Entry 8OIW (X-ray diffraction, 1.89 A resolution); this record covers chains BBB and CCC of the 4 polymer chains in the assembly.

# Chain BBB (and CCC)
Name: Uricase
Organism: Gallus gallus
Notes: EC 1.7.3.3; chain CCC of this document is another copy of the same molecule, construct and numbering; everything in this record applies to it too
Reference sequence: A0A8V0ZED1 (A0A8V0ZED1_CHICK); residues 1-320 here = UniProt positions 1-320
Chain sequence (343 residues; each row starts with the number of its first residue; numbers below 1 keep their minus sign (Met-22 is residue -22)):
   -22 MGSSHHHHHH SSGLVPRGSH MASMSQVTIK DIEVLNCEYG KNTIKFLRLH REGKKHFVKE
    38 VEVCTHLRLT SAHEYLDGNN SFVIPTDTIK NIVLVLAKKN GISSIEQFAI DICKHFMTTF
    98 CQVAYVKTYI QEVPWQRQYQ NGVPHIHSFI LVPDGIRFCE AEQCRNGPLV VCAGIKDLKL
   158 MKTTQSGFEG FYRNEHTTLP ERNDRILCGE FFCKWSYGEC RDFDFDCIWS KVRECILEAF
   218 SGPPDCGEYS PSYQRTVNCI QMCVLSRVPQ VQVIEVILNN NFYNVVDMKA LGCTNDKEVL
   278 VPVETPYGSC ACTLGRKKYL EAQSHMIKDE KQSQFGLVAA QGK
Disordered / not traced: -22 to -2, 302-320 (chain CCC: -22 to 2, 301-320)
Modified residues: Cys41 (3-sulfinoalanine; CSD); Cys141 (3-sulfinoalanine; CSD); Cys197 (3-sulfinoalanine; CSD)
Construct notes: initiating methionine (-22); expression tag (-21 to 0)
Ligand contacts:
  - 8-azaxanthine (AZA), molecule 1: Tyr16, Val60, Pro62, Thr63, Asp64
  - 8-azaxanthine (AZA), molecule 2: Phe165, Leu176, Arg182, Ser229, Tyr230, Gln231
  - oxygen molecule (OXY): Tyr230, Asn257, Gly285, Ser286

# How chain BBB and chain CCC interact
Residue-residue contacts (162; chain BBB residue first):
  Ala-1(BBB) - Pro246(CCC)
  Gln3(BBB) - Ser243(CCC)
  Val4(BBB) - Met239(CCC)
  Val4(BBB) - Leu242(CCC)  hydrophobic
  Val4(BBB) - Ser243(CCC)  hydrogen bond (backbone-side chain)
  Val4(BBB) - Arg293(CCC)
  Thr5(BBB) - Met239(CCC)
  Lys7(BBB) - Lys294(CCC)
  Asp8(BBB) - Arg293(CCC)
  Asp8(BBB) - Lys294(CCC)  hydrogen bond (backbone-backbone)
  Ile9(BBB) - Leu242(CCC)  hydrophobic
  Ile9(BBB) - Leu291(CCC)  hydrophobic
  Ile9(BBB) - Gly292(CCC)
  Ile9(BBB) - Lys294(CCC)
  Glu10(BBB) - Leu291(CCC)
  Glu10(BBB) - Gly292(CCC)  hydrogen bond (backbone-backbone)
  Glu10(BBB) - Leu297(CCC)
  Val11(BBB) - Thr290(CCC)
  Val11(BBB) - Leu291(CCC)  hydrophobic
  Leu12(BBB) - Val250(CCC)  hydrophobic
  Leu12(BBB) - Thr290(CCC)  hydrogen bond (backbone-backbone)
  Leu12(BBB) - Leu297(CCC)  hydrophobic
  Asn13(BBB) - Cys289(CCC)
  Asn13(BBB) - Thr290(CCC)  hydrogen bond (backbone-backbone)
  Cys14(BBB) - Ala288(CCC)
  Cys14(BBB) - Cys289(CCC)  hydrophobic
  Glu15(BBB) - Cys287(CCC)
  Glu15(BBB) - Ala288(CCC)  hydrogen bond (backbone-backbone)
  Tyr16(BBB) - Gln231(CCC)
  Tyr16(BBB) - Ser286(CCC)
  Tyr16(BBB) - Cys287(CCC)  hydrophobic
  Gly17(BBB) - Gly285(CCC)
  Gly17(BBB) - Ser286(CCC)  hydrogen bond (backbone-backbone)
  Lys18(BBB) - Tyr284(CCC)
  Asn19(BBB) - Pro283(CCC)
  Asn19(BBB) - Tyr284(CCC)  hydrogen bond (backbone-backbone)
  Asn19(BBB) - Gly285(CCC)
  Asn19(BBB) - Ser286(CCC)  hydrogen bond
  Thr20(BBB) - Thr282(CCC)
  Thr20(BBB) - Pro283(CCC)
  Thr20(BBB) - Tyr284(CCC)
  Ile21(BBB) - Pro283(CCC)
  Lys22(BBB) - Thr282(CCC)
  His43(BBB) - Ser286(CCC)
  Glu51(BBB) - Ser229(CCC)
  Glu51(BBB) - Gln231(CCC)
  Glu51(BBB) - Arg232(CCC)
  Tyr52(BBB) - Gln231(CCC)
  Tyr52(BBB) - Arg232(CCC)  hydrogen bond (backbone-side chain)
  Tyr52(BBB) - Asn235(CCC)  hydrogen bond (backbone-side chain)
  Tyr52(BBB) - Cys287(CCC)
  Tyr52(BBB) - Ala288(CCC)  hydrogen bond (side chain-backbone)
  Tyr52(BBB) - Cys289(CCC)  hydrophobic
  Leu53(BBB) - Arg232(CCC)  hydrogen bond (backbone-side chain)
  Leu53(BBB) - Asn235(CCC)
  Asp54(BBB) - Arg232(CCC)
  Gly55(BBB) - Arg232(CCC)
  Asn57(BBB) - Phe165(CCC)
  Asn57(BBB) - Glu166(CCC)  hydrogen bond (side chain-backbone)
  Asn57(BBB) - Gly167(CCC)
  Asn57(BBB) - Phe168(CCC)
  Asn57(BBB) - Tyr169(CCC)
  Asn57(BBB) - Pro228(CCC)  hydrogen bond (side chain-backbone)
  Asn57(BBB) - Ser229(CCC)
  Ser58(BBB) - Gly167(CCC)  hydrogen bond (backbone-backbone)
  Ser58(BBB) - Phe168(CCC)
  Ser58(BBB) - Tyr169(CCC)  hydrogen bond (backbone-backbone)
  Phe59(BBB) - Tyr169(CCC)
  Val60(BBB) - Phe165(CCC)  hydrophobic
  Val60(BBB) - Phe168(CCC)
  Val60(BBB) - Tyr169(CCC)  hydrogen bond (backbone-backbone)
  Pro62(BBB) - Phe168(CCC)  hydrophobic
  Pro62(BBB) - Tyr169(CCC)
  Pro62(BBB) - Leu176(CCC)  hydrophobic
  Asp64(BBB) - Thr175(CCC)  hydrogen bond
  Thr65(BBB) - Asn171(CCC)
  Thr65(BBB) - His173(CCC)
  Thr65(BBB) - Thr174(CCC)  hydrogen bond
  Asn68(BBB) - His173(CCC)  hydrogen bond (side chain-backbone)
  Asn68(BBB) - Thr175(CCC)  hydrogen bond
  Ile69(BBB) - His173(CCC)
  Phe97(BBB) - Tyr169(CCC)  hydrophobic
  Phe97(BBB) - Asn171(CCC)
  Gln99(BBB) - Tyr169(CCC)
  Phe165(BBB) - Asn57(CCC)
  Phe165(BBB) - Val60(CCC)  hydrophobic
  Glu166(BBB) - Asn57(CCC)  hydrogen bond (backbone-side chain)
  Gly167(BBB) - Asn57(CCC)
  Gly167(BBB) - Ser58(CCC)  hydrogen bond (backbone-backbone)
  Phe168(BBB) - Asn57(CCC)
  Phe168(BBB) - Val60(CCC)
  Phe168(BBB) - Pro62(CCC)  hydrophobic
  Tyr169(BBB) - Asn57(CCC)
  Tyr169(BBB) - Ser58(CCC)
  Tyr169(BBB) - Val60(CCC)  hydrogen bond (backbone-backbone)
  Tyr169(BBB) - Pro62(CCC)
  Tyr169(BBB) - Phe97(CCC)  hydrophobic
  Tyr169(BBB) - Gln99(CCC)
  Asn171(BBB) - Thr65(CCC)
  Asn171(BBB) - Phe97(CCC)
  His173(BBB) - Thr65(CCC)
  His173(BBB) - Asn68(CCC)  hydrogen bond (backbone-side chain)
  His173(BBB) - Ile69(CCC)
  Thr174(BBB) - Thr65(CCC)  hydrogen bond
  Thr175(BBB) - Asp64(CCC)  hydrogen bond
  Thr175(BBB) - Asn68(CCC)  hydrogen bond
  Leu176(BBB) - Pro62(CCC)  hydrophobic
  Leu176(BBB) - Asp64(CCC)
  Pro228(BBB) - Asn57(CCC)  hydrogen bond (backbone-side chain)
  Ser229(BBB) - Glu51(CCC)
  Ser229(BBB) - Asn57(CCC)
  Gln231(BBB) - Tyr16(CCC)
  Gln231(BBB) - Glu51(CCC)
  Gln231(BBB) - Tyr52(CCC)
  Gln231(BBB) - Val60(CCC)
  Arg232(BBB) - Glu51(CCC)
  Arg232(BBB) - Tyr52(CCC)  hydrogen bond (side chain-backbone)
  Arg232(BBB) - Leu53(CCC)  hydrogen bond (side chain-backbone)
  Arg232(BBB) - Asp54(CCC)
  Asn235(BBB) - Tyr52(CCC)  hydrogen bond (side chain-backbone)
  Asn235(BBB) - Leu53(CCC)
  Leu242(BBB) - Val4(CCC)
  Leu242(BBB) - Ile9(CCC)  hydrophobic
  Thr282(BBB) - Thr20(CCC)
  Thr282(BBB) - Lys22(CCC)
  Pro283(BBB) - Asn19(CCC)
  Pro283(BBB) - Thr20(CCC)
  Pro283(BBB) - Ile21(CCC)
  Tyr284(BBB) - Lys18(CCC)
  Tyr284(BBB) - Asn19(CCC)  hydrogen bond (backbone-backbone)
  Tyr284(BBB) - Thr20(CCC)
  Gly285(BBB) - Gly17(CCC)
  Gly285(BBB) - Lys18(CCC)
  Gly285(BBB) - Asn19(CCC)
  Ser286(BBB) - Tyr16(CCC)
  Ser286(BBB) - Gly17(CCC)  hydrogen bond (backbone-backbone)
  Ser286(BBB) - Asn19(CCC)  hydrogen bond
  Ser286(BBB) - His43(CCC)
  Cys287(BBB) - Glu15(CCC)
  Cys287(BBB) - Tyr16(CCC)  hydrophobic
  Cys287(BBB) - Tyr52(CCC)
  Ala288(BBB) - Cys14(CCC)
  Ala288(BBB) - Glu15(CCC)  hydrogen bond (backbone-backbone)
  Ala288(BBB) - Tyr52(CCC)  hydrogen bond (backbone-side chain)
  Cys289(BBB) - Asn13(CCC)  hydrogen bond (side chain-backbone)
  Cys289(BBB) - Cys14(CCC)  hydrophobic
  Cys289(BBB) - Tyr52(CCC)  hydrophobic
  Thr290(BBB) - Val11(CCC)
  Thr290(BBB) - Leu12(CCC)  hydrogen bond (backbone-backbone)
  Thr290(BBB) - Asn13(CCC)  hydrogen bond (backbone-backbone)
  Leu291(BBB) - Ile9(CCC)  hydrophobic
  Leu291(BBB) - Glu10(CCC)
  Leu291(BBB) - Val11(CCC)  hydrophobic
  Gly292(BBB) - Ile9(CCC)
  Gly292(BBB) - Glu10(CCC)  hydrogen bond (backbone-backbone)
  Arg293(BBB) - Val4(CCC)
  Arg293(BBB) - Asp8(CCC)
  Lys294(BBB) - Lys7(CCC)
  Lys294(BBB) - Asp8(CCC)  hydrogen bond (backbone-backbone)
  Lys294(BBB) - Ile9(CCC)
  Leu297(BBB) - Glu10(CCC)
  Leu297(BBB) - Leu12(CCC)  hydrophobic
Also at the interface, not in a pair above, chain BBB (79 interface residues in all): Ser2, Ile6, Ile61, Thr63, Lys67, Val72, His92, Thr96, Val234, Met239, Ser243, Val250
Also at the interface, not in a pair above, chain CCC (76 interface residues in all): Thr5, Ile6, Gly55, Phe59, Ile61, Thr63, Lys67, Val72, His92, Val234

# Overview
79 residues of chain BBB face 76 of chain CCC across their interface, with 43 hydrogen bonds. Among the polar
pairs are Val4(BBB)-Ser243(CCC), Asn19(BBB)-Ser286(CCC) and Tyr52(BBB)-Arg232(CCC). Chain BBB binds
8-azaxanthine and oxygen molecule.
Both chains are Uricase (Gallus gallus). Entry 8OIW (Crystal structure of the cysteine-rich Gallus gallus
urate oxidase in complex with the 8-azaxanthine inhibitor under ...) was determined by X-ray diffraction,
deposited together with 8OFK, 8OH8 and 8OIH.
